4UDW - chains H and L of the 3 polymer chains in the assembly; structure by X-ray diffraction, 1.16 A resolution.

[Chain H]
Protein: Thrombin heavy chain
Source organism: Homo sapiens
Notes: EC 3.4.21.5; fragment: thrombin heavy chain
UniProt: P00734 (THRB_HUMAN); the construct lacks a stretch of the UniProt sequence and is renumbered around it, so the offset changes along the chain: 16-36 = UniProt 364-384; 37-60 = UniProt 386-409; 61-77 = UniProt 419-435; 78-97 = UniProt 437-456; 7 more segments
Chain sequence (258 residues; each row starts with the number of its first residue; note: 1 number in that range is skipped by the numbering (no residue carries it; nothing is unmodelled there); a row labelled like 60A-60I holds insertion residues (60A, then the next letters in order)):
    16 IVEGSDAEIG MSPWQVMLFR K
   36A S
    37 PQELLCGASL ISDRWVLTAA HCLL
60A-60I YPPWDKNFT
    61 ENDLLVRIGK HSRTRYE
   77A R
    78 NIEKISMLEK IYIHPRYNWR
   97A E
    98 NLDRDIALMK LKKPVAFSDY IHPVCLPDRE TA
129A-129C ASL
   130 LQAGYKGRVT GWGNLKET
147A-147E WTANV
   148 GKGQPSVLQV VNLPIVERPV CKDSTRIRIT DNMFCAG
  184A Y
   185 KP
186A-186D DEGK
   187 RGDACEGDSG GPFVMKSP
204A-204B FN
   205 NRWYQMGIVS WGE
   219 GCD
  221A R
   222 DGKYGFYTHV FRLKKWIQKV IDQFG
Unresolved in the structure: 147A-147E, 148-149
Curated features (UniProtKB/Swiss-Prot):
  - region: Ala-183 to Val-200 (High affinity receptor-binding region which is also known as the TP508 peptide)
  - active site (Charge relay system): His-57, Asp-102, Ser-195
  - glycosylation: Asn-60G (N-linked (GlcNAc...) (complex) asparagine)
Cystine bridges: Cys-42/Cys-58, Cys-168/Cys-182, Cys-191/Cys-220
Glycans and other covalent adducts: N-acetylglucosamine (NAG) linked to Asn-60G
Bound ions: Na+ site 1: Lys-169, Thr-172; Na+ site 2: Arg-221A, Lys-224
Small-molecule neighbours: N6L (D-phenylalanyl-N-(2,5-dichlorobenzyl)-L-prolinamide): His-57, Tyr-60A, Trp-60D, Glu-97A, Asn-98, Leu-99, Ile-174, Asp-189, Ala-190, Cys-191, Glu-192, Ser-195, Val-213, Ser-214, Trp-215, Gly-216, Glu-217, Gly-219, Cys-220, Gly-226, Phe-227, Tyr-228

[Chain L]
Protein: Thrombin light chain
Source organism: Homo sapiens
Notes: EC 3.4.21.5; fragment: thrombin light chain
UniProt: P00734 (THRB_HUMAN); residues 1-14 here correspond to UniProt positions 336-349 (UniProt number = residue number + 335)
Chain sequence (28 residues; each row starts with the number of its first residue; a row labelled like 14A-14K holds insertion residues (14A, then the next letters in order)):
    1C E
    1B A
    1A D
     1 CGLRPLFEKK SLED
14A-14K KTERELLESYI

[How chain H and chain L interact]
Inter-chain disulfides: Cys-122(H)/Cys-1(L)
Residue-residue contacts (59):
  Glu-23(H) with Phe-7(L); Asp-14(L); Lys-14A(L), hydrogen bond (side chain-backbone)
  Ile-24(H) with Leu-6(L); Phe-7(L)
  Gly-25(H) with Arg-4(L); Phe-7(L)
  Met-26(H) with Arg-4(L), hydrogen bond (backbone-side chain); Phe-7(L), hydrophobic; Asp-14(L)
  Pro-28(H) with Arg-4(L)
  Trp-29(H) with Gly-2(L); Arg-4(L)
  Ser-115(H) with Pro-5(L)
  Asp-116(H) with Pro-5(L); Leu-6(L)
  His-119(H) with Asp-1A(L), salt bridge; Leu-3(L), hydrogen bond (side chain-backbone); Pro-5(L)
  Pro-120(H) with Cys-1(L); Gly-2(L), hydrogen bond (backbone-backbone)
  Val-121(H) with Cys-1(L)
  Cys-122(H) with Cys-1(L), disulfide; Gly-2(L)
  Gly-133(H) with Ser-14I(L)
  Tyr-134(H) with Ser-14I(L); Tyr-14J(L), hydrophobic; Ile-14K(L), hydrogen bond (side chain-backbone)
  Lys-135(H) with Glu-14E(L), salt bridge; Leu-14F(L); Ser-14I(L), hydrogen bond (backbone-side chain); Tyr-14J(L), hydrogen bond (backbone-side chain)
  Gly-136(H) with Leu-14F(L)
  Arg-137(H) with Arg-4(L); Asp-14(L), salt bridge; Thr-14B(L), hydrogen bond; Glu-14C(L)
  Asn-159(H) with Thr-14B(L), hydrogen bond; Glu-14E(L), hydrogen bond; Leu-14F(L)
  Tyr-184A(H) with Glu-14E(L), hydrogen bond
  Met-201(H) with Tyr-14J(L)
  Lys-202(H) with Glu-8(L), salt bridge; Glu-14C(L), salt bridge; Tyr-14J(L)
  Pro-204(H) with Leu-14G(L), hydrophobic; Tyr-14J(L)
  Asn-205(H) with Leu-3(L); Glu-8(L)
  Arg-206(H) with Cys-1(L), hydrogen bond (side chain-backbone); Asp-1A(L); Ala-1B(L), hydrogen bond (side chain-backbone); Gly-2(L); Leu-3(L)
  Trp-207(H) with Gly-2(L), hydrogen bond (backbone-backbone); Arg-4(L); Glu-8(L), hydrogen bond; Asp-14(L); Leu-14F(L), hydrophobic
Other interface residues (no listed pair), chain H (26 interface residues in all): Tyr-117

[Overview]
26 residues of chain H and 20 residues of chain L are in contact; the contacts include 1 disulfide bond, 15
hydrogen bonds and 5 salt bridges. Polar pairs include His-119(H)/Asp-1A(L), Lys-135(H)/Glu-14E(L) and
Arg-137(H)/Asp-14(L). Ligands of chain H: compound N6L. Covalently linked N-acetylglucosamine: at Asn-60G(H).
Here chain H is Thrombin heavy chain and chain L is Thrombin light chain, both from Homo sapiens. Entry 4UDW
(Thrombin in complex with 1-(2R)-2-amino-3-phenyl-propanoyl-N-(2,
5dichlorophenyl)methylpyrrolidine-2-carboxamide) was determined by X-ray diffraction together with 4UD9, 4UE7,
4UEH, 5AF9, 5AFY, 5AFZ and 5AHG from the same study.
